PDB entry 6XZJ | X-ray diffraction, 2.10 A resolution | chains A and B

# Chain A
Protein: Vitamin D3 receptor A
Organism: Danio rerio
UniProtKB: Q9PTN2 (VDRA_DANRE); numbering as in UniProt (aligned over 156-453)
Sequence (302 residues; row label = number of the first residue in the row):
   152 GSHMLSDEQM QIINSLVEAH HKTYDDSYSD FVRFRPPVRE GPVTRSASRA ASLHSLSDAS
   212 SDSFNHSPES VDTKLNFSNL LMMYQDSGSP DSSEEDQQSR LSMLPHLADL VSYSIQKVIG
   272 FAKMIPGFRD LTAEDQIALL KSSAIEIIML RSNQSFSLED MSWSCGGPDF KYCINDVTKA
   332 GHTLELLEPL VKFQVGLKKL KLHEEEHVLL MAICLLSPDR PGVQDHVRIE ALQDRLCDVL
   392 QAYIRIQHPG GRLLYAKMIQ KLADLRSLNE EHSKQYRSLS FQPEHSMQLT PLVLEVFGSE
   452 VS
Not modelled in the structure: 152-153, 191-250, 453
Differences from the reference sequence: expression tag (152-155)
Small-molecule neighbours: 1,25 dihydroxy vitamin d3 (VDX; 5-{2-[1-(5-hydroxy-1,5-dimethyl-hexyl)-7a-methyl-octahydro-inden-4-ylidene]-ethylidene}-4-methylene-cyclohexane-1,3-diol): Tyr175, Tyr179, Phe182, Leu255, Leu258, Leu261, Val262, Ser265, Ile296, Ile299, Met300, Arg302, Ser303, Ser306, Trp314, Cys316, Tyr323, Val328, Ala331, His333, Leu337, Leu338, Leu341, His423, Tyr427, Leu440, Val444, Phe448
Curated features (UniProtKB/Swiss-Prot):
  - region: Lys274 to Lys292 (Interaction with coactivator LXXLL motif)
  - motif: Pro442 to Ser450 (9aaTAD)
  - binding site (calcitriol): Tyr175, Ser265, Arg302, Ser306, His333, His423

# Chain B
Protein: Arg-his-lys-ile-leu-urr-uil-url-gln
Sequence (9 residues; row label = number of the first residue in the row):
   686 RHKILXXXQ
Modified residues: OUR ([azanyl-[[(4S)-4-azanyl-5-(carboxyamino)pentyl]amino]methylidene]azanium) at position 691; UIL ([(2R)-1-azanyl-4-methyl-pentan-2-yl]carbamic acid) at position 692; URL ([(2S)-2-azanyl-4-methyl-pentyl]carbamic acid) at position 693

# How chain A and chain B interact
Residue-residue contacts (22; chain A residue first):
  Ile270(A) - Leu690(B)  hydrophobic
  Ile270(A) - UIL_692(B)
  Ile270(A) - URL_693(B)
  Lys274(A) - UIL_692(B)  hydrogen bond (side chain-backbone)
  Lys274(A) - URL_693(B)
  Arg280(A) - URL_693(B)  hydrogen bond (side chain-backbone)
  Ala284(A) - OUR_691(B)
  Gln287(A) - URL_693(B)
  Ile288(A) - Leu690(B)
  Ile288(A) - OUR_691(B)
  Leu291(A) - Leu690(B)  hydrophobic
  Leu291(A) - URL_693(B)
  Lys292(A) - His687(B)  hydrogen bond
  Pro442(A) - Ile689(B)  hydrophobic
  Glu446(A) - Arg686(B)
  Glu446(A) - His687(B)
  Glu446(A) - Lys688(B)
  Glu446(A) - Ile689(B)  hydrogen bond (side chain-backbone)
  Glu446(A) - Leu690(B)  hydrogen bond (side chain-backbone)
  Glu451(A) - Arg686(B)
  Glu451(A) - His687(B)
  Val452(A) - His687(B)  hydrogen bond (backbone-side chain)
Also at the interface, not in a pair above, chain A (15 interface residues in all): Phe279, Leu443, Val447
Also at the interface, not in a pair above, chain B (9 interface residues in all): Gln694
The authors on this interface:
  - interface residues, chain A: Lys274(A), Glu446(A)

# Summary
15 residues of chain A and 9 residues of chain B are in contact, with 6 hydrogen bonds. Among the polar pairs
are Lys274(A)-UIL_692(B), Arg280(A)-URL_693(B) and Lys292(A)-His687(B). Bound to chain A: 1,25 dihydroxy
vitamin d3. UniProt lists 6 calcitriol-binding residues on chain A. The paper reports interface residues
Lys274(A) and Glu446(A).
Here chain A is Vitamin D3 receptor A (Danio rerio) and chain B is Arg-his-lys-ile-leu-urr-uil-url-gln. Entry
6XZJ (Structure of zVDR LBD-Calcitriol in complex with chimera 12) was determined by X-ray diffraction,
deposited together with 6XZH, 6XZI, 6XZK, 6XZV and 6HFA.
